PDB entry 6CGB | X-ray diffraction, 2.99 A resolution | chain A

== Chain A ==
Name: Cadherin-11, Cadherin-6 chimera
Organism: Mus musculus
Notes: fragment: cadherin-11 EC1  + cadherin-6 EC2
UniProtKB: chimeric construct of P55288, P97326: residues 1-102 from P55288 (CAD11_MOUSE) positions 54-155 (UniProt number = residue number + 53); residues 103-207 from P97326 positions 156-260 (UniProt number = residue number + 53)
Chain sequence (207 residues; each row starts with the number of its first residue):
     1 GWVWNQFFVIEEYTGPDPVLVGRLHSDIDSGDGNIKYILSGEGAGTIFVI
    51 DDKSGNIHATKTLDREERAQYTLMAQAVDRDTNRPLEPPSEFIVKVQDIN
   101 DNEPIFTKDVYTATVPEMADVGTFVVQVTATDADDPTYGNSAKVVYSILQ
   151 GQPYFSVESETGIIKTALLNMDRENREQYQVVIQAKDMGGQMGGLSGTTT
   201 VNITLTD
Disordered / not traced: 172-174
Bound ions: Ca2+ site 1: Glu-11, Glu-66, Asp-98, Ile-99, Asp-101, Asp-134; Ca2+ site 2: Glu-11, Asp-64, Asp-101; Ca2+ site 3: Asn-100, Asn-102, Asp-132, Asp-134, Asp-187
Curated features (UniProtKB/Swiss-Prot):
  - glycosylation: Asn-202 (N-linked (GlcNAc...) asparagine)
Reported in the primary citation:
  - specificity-determining residues: Leu-20, Gln-97
  - mutagenesis - L20Y/Q97H: decreased binding to cadherin-11
  - mutagenesis - V3M/L20Y/P89E/Q97H, L20Y/Q97H: increased binding to cadherin-6
  - interface residues: Trp-2, Trp-4
  - mutagenesis - M188D: decreased binding to cadherin-9
  - mutagenesis - M188D: decreased binding to cadherin-10
  - mutagenesis - W4A/M188D: abolished binding to cadherin-9
  - post-translational modification sites: Asn-202 (proposed by the authors, not directly observed)
  - mutagenesis - W4A: abolished binding to Cadherin-11, Cadherin-6 chimera (chain A)

== Summary ==
Glu-11, Glu-66, Asp-98, Ile-99, Asp-101 and Asp-134 form the Ca2+ site 1. Glu-11, Asp-64 and Asp-101 form the
Ca2+ site 2. From the paper: V3M/L20Y/P89E/Q97H and L20Y/Q97H increase binding to cadherin-6; interface
residues Trp-2 and Trp-4; 5 substitutions were tested in all.
Chain A is Cadherin-11, Cadherin-6 chimera (Mus musculus); the structure, chimera of mouse cadherin-11 EC1 and
mouse cadherin-6 EC2, was determined by X-ray diffraction together with 6CG6, 6CG7, 6CGS and 6CGU from the
same study.
